Entry 5NGQ (X-ray diffraction, 1.17 A resolution); this record covers chains A and C of the 8 polymer chains in the assembly.

[Chain A (and C)]
Molecule: Fucose-binding lectin II (PA-IIL)
From: Pseudomonas aeruginosa
Notes: chain C of this document is another copy of the same molecule, construct and numbering; everything in this record applies to it too
Reference sequence: A0A069Q9V4 (A0A069Q9V4_PSEAI); residues 1-114 here correspond to UniProt positions 2-115 (UniProt number = residue number + 1)
Chain sequence (114 residues; numbered 1 to 114; the number before each row is that of its first residue):
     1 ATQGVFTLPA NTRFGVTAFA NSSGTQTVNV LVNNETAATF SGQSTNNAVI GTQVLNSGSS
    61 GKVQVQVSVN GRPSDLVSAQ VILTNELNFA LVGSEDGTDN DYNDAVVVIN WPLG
Ion coordination: Ca2+ site 1: Asn-21, Asp-101, Asn-103, Asp-104 (together with ZDC) (shared with Gly-114(C) of chain C); Ca2+ site 2: Glu-95, Asp-99, Asp-101, Asp-104 (together with ZDC); Ca2+ site 3: Gly-114 (together with ZDC) (shared with Asn-21(C), Asp-101(C), Asn-103(C), Asp-104(C) of chain C)
Small-molecule neighbours: ZDC (3,7-anhydro-2,8-dideoxy-L-glycero-D-gluco-octonic acid): Asn-21, Ser-22, Ser-23, Thr-45, Glu-95, Asp-96, Gly-97, Asp-99, Asp-101, Asn-103, Asp-104

[How chain A and chain C interact]
Pairs across the interface - 56 pairs, chain A then chain C:
  Arg-13(A) with Thr-45(C), hydrogen bond (side chain-backbone); Asn-46(C), hydrogen bond
  Gly-15(A) with Asn-47(C)
  Thr-17(A) with Phe-19(C)
  Phe-19(A) with Thr-17(C)
  Asn-21(A) with Leu-113(C); Gly-114(C), hydrogen bond (side chain-backbone)
  Thr-45(A) with Arg-13(C); Gly-114(C)
  Asn-46(A) with Arg-13(C), hydrogen bond; Val-54(C)
  Asn-47(A) with Gly-15(C); Asn-110(C), hydrogen bond; Leu-113(C)
  Thr-52(A) with Val-49(C)
  Val-54(A) with Asn-46(C)
  Val-77(A) with Leu-83(C), hydrophobic; Thr-84(C)
  Ser-78(A) with Leu-83(C)
  Ala-79(A) with Leu-83(C), hydrophobic
  Val-81(A) with Val-81(C), hydrophobic
  Leu-83(A) with Val-77(C), hydrophobic; Ser-78(C); Ala-79(C), hydrophobic
  Thr-84(A) with Val-77(C); Tyr-102(C)
  Glu-86(A) with Asn-100(C); Asp-101(C)
  Leu-87(A) with Gly-93(C); Tyr-102(C); Asn-103(C)
  Phe-89(A) with Leu-91(C), hydrophobic; Val-106(C), hydrophobic; Val-108(C), hydrophobic
  Leu-91(A) with Phe-89(C), hydrophobic
  Gly-93(A) with Leu-87(C)
  Asn-100(A) with Glu-86(C)
  Asp-101(A) with Glu-86(C); Leu-87(C); Gly-114(C)
  Tyr-102(A) with Thr-84(C); Leu-87(C)
  Asn-103(A) with Leu-87(C); Pro-112(C), hydrogen bond (side chain-backbone); Leu-113(C); Gly-114(C), hydrogen bond (side chain-backbone)
  Val-106(A) with Phe-89(C), hydrophobic
  Asn-110(A) with Asn-47(C), hydrogen bond
  Pro-112(A) with Asn-103(C), hydrogen bond (backbone-side chain)
  Leu-113(A) with Asn-21(C); Asn-47(C); Asn-103(C)
  Gly-114(A) with Asn-21(C), hydrogen bond (backbone-side chain); Thr-45(C); Asp-101(C); Asn-103(C), hydrogen bond (backbone-side chain)
Interface residues without a listed pair, chain A (34 interface residues in all): Ser-22, Val-49, Val-92, Val-108
Interface residues without a listed pair, chain C (34 interface residues in all): Ser-22, Thr-52, Val-92

[Summary]
Chain A and chain C each contribute 34 residues to their interface, with 11 hydrogen bonds. Among the polar
pairs are Arg-13(A)/Thr-45(C), Arg-13(A)/Asn-46(C) and Asn-21(A)/Gly-114(C). Chain A binds compound ZDC.
Asn-21(A), Asp-101(A), Asn-103(A) and Asp-104(A) coordinate Ca2+ site 1.
Chain A and chain C are both Fucose-binding lectin II (PA-IIL) (Pseudomonas aeruginosa); the structure,
Bicyclic antimicrobial peptides, was determined by X-ray diffraction together with 5I8M and 5I8X from the same
study.
